5O35 - chains A and C of the 3 polymer chains in the assembly; structure by X-ray diffraction, 4.20 A resolution (low resolution: residue-level contacts below are approximate; hydrogen-bond / salt-bridge calls are withheld).

Chain A:
Name: Complement C3
Organism: Homo sapiens
UniProt: P01024 (CO3_HUMAN); numbering as in UniProt (aligned over 23-667)
Sequence (645 residues; numbered 23 to 667; the number before each row is that of its first residue):
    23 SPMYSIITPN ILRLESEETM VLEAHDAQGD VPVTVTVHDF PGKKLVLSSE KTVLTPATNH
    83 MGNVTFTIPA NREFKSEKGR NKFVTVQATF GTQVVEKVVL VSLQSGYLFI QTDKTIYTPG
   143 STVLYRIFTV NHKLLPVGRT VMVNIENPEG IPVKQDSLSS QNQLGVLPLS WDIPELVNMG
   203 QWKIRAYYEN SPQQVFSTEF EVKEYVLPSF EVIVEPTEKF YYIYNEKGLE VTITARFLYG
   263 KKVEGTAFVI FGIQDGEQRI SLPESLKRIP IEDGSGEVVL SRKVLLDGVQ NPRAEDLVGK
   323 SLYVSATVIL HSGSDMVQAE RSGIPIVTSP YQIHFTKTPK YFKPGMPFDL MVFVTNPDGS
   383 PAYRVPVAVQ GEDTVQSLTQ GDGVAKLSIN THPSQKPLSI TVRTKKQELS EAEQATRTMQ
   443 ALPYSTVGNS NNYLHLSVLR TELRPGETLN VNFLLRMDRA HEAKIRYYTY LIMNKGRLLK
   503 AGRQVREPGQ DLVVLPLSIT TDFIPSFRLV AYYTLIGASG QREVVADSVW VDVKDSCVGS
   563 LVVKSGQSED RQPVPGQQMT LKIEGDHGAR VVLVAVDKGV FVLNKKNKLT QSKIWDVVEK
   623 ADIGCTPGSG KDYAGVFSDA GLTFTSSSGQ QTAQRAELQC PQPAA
Not modelled in the structure: 665-667
Disulfide bonds: Cys-627/Cys-662
UniProt features mapped onto this chain:
  - site: Ser-541, Gly-542 (Microbial infection: Cleavage)
  - modified residue (Phosphoserine): Ser-38, Ser-70, Ser-297, Ser-303
  - glycosylation: Asn-85 (N-linked (GlcNAc...) asparagine)

Chain C:
Name: Complement factor H
Organism: Homo sapiens
UniProt: P08603 (CFAH_HUMAN); numbering as in UniProt; present here: 19-264, 1107-1231
Sequence (383 residues; each row starts with the number of its first residue; note: 830 numbers in that range are skipped by the numbering (no residue carries them; nothing is unmodelled there)):
    19 EDCNELPPRR NTEILTGSWS DQTYPEGTQA IYKCRPGYRS LGNVIMVCRK GEWVALNPLR
    79 KCQKRPCGHP GDTPFGTFTL TGGNVFEYGV KAVYTCNEGY QLLGEINYRE CDTDGWTNDI
   139 PICEVVKCLP VTAPENGKIV SSAMEPDREY HFGQAVRFVC NSGYKIEGDE EMHCSDDGFW
   199 SKEKPKCVEI SCKSPDVING SPISQKIIYK ENERFQYKCN MGYEYSERGD AVCTESGWRP
   259 LPSCEE
  1095 GGGGGGGGGG GGGKCGPPPP IDNGDITSFP LSVYAPASSV EYQCQNLYQL EGNKRITCRN
  1155 GQWSEPPKCL HPCVISREIM ENYNIALRWT AKQKLYSRTG ESVEFVCKRG YRLSSRSHTL
  1215 RTTCWDGKLE YPTCAKR
Not modelled in the structure: 19-20, 1095-1108
Differences from the reference sequence: linker (1095-1106)
Disulfide bonds: Cys-21/Cys-66, Cys-52/Cys-80, Cys-85/Cys-129, Cys-114/Cys-141, Cys-146/Cys-192, Cys-178/Cys-205, Cys-210/Cys-251, Cys-237/Cys-262, Cys-1109/Cys-1152, Cys-1138/Cys-1163, Cys-1167/Cys-1218, Cys-1201/Cys-1228
UniProt features mapped onto this chain:
  - glycosylation: Asn-217 (N-linked (GlcNAc...) (complex) asparagine)

Chain A / chain C interface:
Pairs across the interface (23; chain A residue first):
  Gly-64(A) with Arg-246(C)
  Lys-65(A) with Glu-245(C)
  Lys-66(A) with Arg-246(C); Arg-257(C); Pro-258(C)
  Leu-67(A) with Arg-257(C)
  Arg-94(A) with Arg-175(C)
  Thr-162(A) with Glu-189(C)
  Asp-178(A) with Gln-172(C)
  Ser-179(A) with Gln-172(C); Ala-173(C)
  Leu-180(A) with Gly-171(C)
  Ser-181(A) with Gly-171(C); His-191(C)
  Gln-183(A) with His-191(C)
  Asn-184(A) with Glu-116(C)
  Gln-185(A) with Glu-116(C); Phe-170(C)
  Ser-192(A) with Phe-93(C)
  Glu-211(A) with Arg-175(C); Glu-189(C)
  Gly-578(A) with Phe-104(C)
  Gln-580(A) with Asn-102(C)
Also at the interface, not in a pair above, chain A (20 interface residues in all): Gln-109, Leu-146, Arg-592
Also at the interface, not in a pair above, chain C (16 interface residues in all): His-169

In short:
20 residues of chain A and 16 residues of chain C are in contact.
Here chain A is Complement C3 and chain C is Complement factor H, both from Homo sapiens. Entry 5O35
(Structure of complement proteins complex) was determined by X-ray diffraction together with 5O32 from the
same study.
